2IRF - chains F and H of the 4 polymer chains in the assembly; structure by X-ray diffraction, 2.20 A resolution.

[Chain F]
Molecule: 13-nt DNA strand
Sequence (13 nucleotides; numbered 1124 to 1136; the number before each row is that of its first residue):
  1124 TTCACTTTCACXT
Modified / non-standard residues: 5IU (5-iodo-2'-deoxyuridine-5'-monophosphate) at position 1135

[Chain H]
Molecule: Interferon regulatory factor 2
From: Mus musculus
Notes: fragment: dna-binding domain
Reference sequence: P23906 (IRF2_MOUSE); residues 201-313 here correspond to UniProt positions 1-113 (UniProt number = residue number - 200)
Chain sequence (113 residues; row label = number of the first residue in the row):
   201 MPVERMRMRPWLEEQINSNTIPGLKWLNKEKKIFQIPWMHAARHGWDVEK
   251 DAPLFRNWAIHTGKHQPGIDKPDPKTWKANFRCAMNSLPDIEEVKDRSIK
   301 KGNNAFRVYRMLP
Unresolved in the structure: 201-204
Bound ions: K+: Met285, Asn286, Leu288, Ile291
Swiss-Prot annotation at these positions:
  - DNA-binding region: Arg205 to Pro313 (IRF tryptophan pentad repeat)
  - modified residue (N6-acetyllysine): Lys275, Lys278

[Interface between chain F and chain H]
Residue-residue contacts (19):
  DA1127(F) with Arg207(H), sugar contact
  DC1128(F) with Arg205(H), phosphate contact; Arg207(H), phosphate contact; Met208(H), hydrogen bond to the phosphate; Trp258(H), phosphate contact; Ala284(H), sugar contact; Ser287(H), base contact; Leu288(H), phosphate contact
  DT1129(F) with Arg205(H), salt bridge to the phosphate; Trp258(H), hydrogen bond to the phosphate; Thr262(H), phosphate contact; Lys264(H), hydrogen bond to the phosphate; Asn280(H), sugar contact; Cys283(H), base contact; Ala284(H), base contact; Ser287(H), base contact
  DT1130(F) with Lys264(H), salt bridge to the phosphate; Asn280(H), hydrogen bond to the phosphate; Cys283(H), hydrogen bond to the base
Also at the interface, not in a pair above, chain F (5 interface residues in all): DT1131

[Summary]
Chain F and chain H form an interface of 5 and 11 residues respectively; the contacts include 5 hydrogen bonds
and 2 salt bridges. Polar pairs include DT1130(F)-Cys283(H), DC1128(F)-Met208(H) and DT1129(F)-Trp258(H).
UniProt lists a DNA-binding region on chain H.
Here chain F is a 13-nt DNA strand and chain H is Interferon regulatory factor 2 (Mus musculus). Entry 2IRF
(Crystal structure of an irf-2/DNA complex) was determined by X-ray diffraction.
